PDB entry 8WHY | electron microscopy, 2.70 A resolution | chains Z and A of the 28 polymer chains in the assembly

Chain Z:
Molecule: 50S ribosomal protein L27
Organism: Mycolicibacterium smegmatis MC2 155
Reference sequence: A0R150 (RL27_MYCS2); residues 1-88 here = UniProt positions 1-88
Amino-acid sequence (88 residues; each row starts with the number of its first residue):
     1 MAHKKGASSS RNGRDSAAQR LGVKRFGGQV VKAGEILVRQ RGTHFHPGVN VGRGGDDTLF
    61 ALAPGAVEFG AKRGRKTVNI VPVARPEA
Unresolved in the structure: 1-9, 87-88

Chain A:
Molecule: 23S rRNA
Organism: Mycolicibacterium smegmatis MC2 155
Sequence (3119 nucleotides; each row starts with the number of its first residue):
     2 AAGUGUUUAA GGGCGCAUGG UGGAUGCCUU GGCACUGGGA GCCGAUGAAG GACGUAGGAG
    62 GCUGCGAUAA GCCUCGGGGA GCUGUCAACC GAGCGUUGAU CCGAGGAUGU CCGAAUGGGG
   122 AAACCCGGCA CGAGUGAUGU CGUGUCACCA GGCGCUGAAU AUAUAGGCGU CUGGGGGGAA
   182 CGCGGGGAAG UGAAACAUCU CAGUACCCGU AGGAAGAGAA AACAAAAUGU GAUUCCGUGA
   242 GUAGUGGCGA GCGAAAGCGG AGGAUGGCUA AACCGUAUGC AUGUGAUACC GGGUAGGGGU
   302 UGUGUGUGCG GGGUUGUGGG ACCUAUCUUU CCGGCUCUAC CUGGCUGGAG GGCAGUGAGA
   362 AAAUGUUGUG GUUAGCGGAA AUGGCUUGGG AUGGCCUGCC GUAGACGGUG AGAGCCCGGU
   422 ACGUGAAAAC CCGACGUCUG UCUUGAUGGU GUUCCCGAGU AGCAGCGGGC CCGUGGAAUC
   482 UGCUGUGAAU CUGCCGGGAC CACCCGGUAA GCCUGAAUAC UUCCCAGUGA CCGAUAGCGG
   542 AUUAGUACCG UGAGGGAAUG GUGAAAAGUA CCCCGGGAGG GGAGUGAAAG AGUACCUGAA
   602 ACCGUGCGCU UACAAUCCGU CAGAGCCCUC GACGUGUCGU GGGGUGAUGG CGUGCCUUUU
   662 GAAGAAUGAG CCUGCGAGUC AGGGACAUGU CGCGAGGUUA ACCCGGGUGG GGUAGCCGCA
   722 GCGAAAGCGA GUCUGAAUAG GGCGUAUCCA CACAAGAGUG UGUGGUGUAG UGGUGUGUUC
   782 UGGACCCGAA GCGGAGUGAU CUACCCAUGG CCAGGGUGAA GCGCGGGUAA GACCGCGUGG
   842 AGGCCCGAAC CCACUUAGGU UGAAGACUGA GGGGAUGAGC UGUGGGUAGG GGUGAAAGGC
   902 CAAUCAAACU CCGUGAUAGC UGGUUCUCCC CGAAAUGCAU UUAGGUGCAG CGUCGCAUGU
   962 UUCUUGCCGG AGGUAGAGCU ACUGGAUGGC CGAUGGGCCC CACAGGGUUA CUGACGUCAG
  1022 CCAAACUCCG AAUGCCGGUA AGUCCAAGAG UGCGGCAGUG AGACGGCGGG GGAUAAGCUC
  1082 CGUGCGUCGA GAGGGAAACA GCCCAGAUCG CCGGCUAAGG CCCCUAAGCG UGUGCUAAGU
  1142 GGAAAAGGAU GUGCAGUCGC GAAGACAACC AGGAGGUUGG CUUAGAAGCA GCCACCCUUG
  1202 AAAGAGUGCG UAAUAGCUCA CUGGUCAAGU GAUUGUGCGC CGAUAAUGUA GCGGGGCUCA
  1262 AGCACACCGC CGAAGCCGCG GCAGCCAACG UGUUGGCUGG GUAGGGGAGC GUCCUGCAUC
  1322 CGGUGAAGCC GCCGAGUGAU CGAGUGGUGG AGGGUGUGGG AGUGAGAAUG CAGGCAUGAG
  1382 UAGCGAUUAG GCAAGUGAGA ACCUUGCCCG CCGAAAGACC AAGGGUUCCU GGGCCAGGCC
  1442 AGUCCGCCCA GGGUGAGUCG GGACCUAAGG CGAGGCCGAC AGGCGUAGUC GAUGGACAAC
  1502 GGGUUGAUAU UCCCGUACCC GUGUAUGUGC GUCCAUGAUG AAUCAGCGGU ACUAACCAUC
  1562 CAAAACCACC GUGACCGCAC CUUUCGGGGU GUGGCGUUGG UGGGGCUGCA UGGGACCUUC
  1622 GUUGGUAGUA GUCAAGCGAU GGGGUGACGC AGGAAGGUAG CCGUACCGGU CAGUGGUAAU
  1682 ACCGGGGUAA GCCUGUAGGG AGUCAGAUAG GUAAAUCCGU CUGGCAUAUA UCCUGAGAGG
  1742 UGAUGCAUAG CCGAGUGAGG CGAAUUCGGU GAUCCUAUGC UGCCGAGAAA AGCCUCUAGC
  1802 GAGGACAUAC ACGGCCCGUA CCCCAAACCA ACACAGGUGG UCAGGUAGAG AAUACUAAGG
  1862 CGUACGAGUG AACUAUGGUU AAGGAACUCG GCAAAAUGCC CCCGUAACUU CGGGAGAAGG
  1922 GGGACCCACA UGGCGUGUAA GCCUUUACGG CCCAAGCGUG AGUGGGUGGC ACAAACCAGU
  1982 GAGAAGCGAC UGUUUACUAA AAACACAGGU CCGUGCGAAG UCGCAAGACG AUGUAUACGG
  2042 ACUGACGCCU GCCCGGUGCU GGAAGGUUAA GAGGACCCGU UAACUCCCUU UGGGGGUGAA
  2102 GCGGAGAAUU UAAGCCCCAG UAAACGGCGG UGGUAACUAU AACCAUCCUA AGGUAGCGAA
  2162 AUUCCUUGUC GGGUAAGUUC CGACCUGCAC GAAUGGCGUA ACGACUUCUC AACUGUCUCA
  2222 ACCAUAGACU CGGCGAAAUU GCACUACGAG UAAAGAUGCU CGUUACGCGC GGCAGGACGA
  2282 AAAGACCCCG GGACCUUCAC UACAACUUGG UAUUGGUGCU CGAUACGGUU UGUGUAGGAU
  2342 AGGUGGGAGA CUGUGAAGCU CACACGCCAG UGUGGGUGGA GUCGUUGUUG AAAUACCACU
  2402 CUGAUCGUAU UGGGCCUCUA ACCUCGGACC GUAUAUCCGG UUCAGGGACA GUGCCUGGUG
  2462 GGUAGUUUAA CUGGGGCGGU UGCCUCCUAA AAUGUAACGG AGGCGCCCAA AGGUUCCCUC
  2522 AACCUGGACG GCAAUCAGGU GUUGAGUGUA AGUGCACAAG GGAGCUUGAC UGCGAGACGG
  2582 ACAUGUCGAG CAGGGACGAA AGUCGGGACU AGUGAUCCGG CACCUCUGAG UGGAAGGGGU
  2642 GUCGCUCAAC GGAUAAAAGG UACCCCGGGG AUAACAGGCU GAUCUUCCCC AAGAGUCCAU
  2702 AUCGACGGGA UGGUUUGGCA CCUCGAUGUC GGCUCGUCGC AUCCUGGGGC UGGAGCAGGU
  2762 CCCAAGGGUU GGGCUGUUCG CCCAUUAAAG CGGCACGCGA GCUGGGUUUA GAACGUCGUG
  2822 AGACAGUUCG GUCUCUAUCC GCCGCGCGCG UCAGAAGCUU GAGGAAACCU GUCCCUAGUA
  2882 CGAGAGGACC GGGACGGACG AACCUCUGGU AUACCAGUUG UCCCACCAGG GGCACGGCUG
  2942 GAUAGCCACG UUCGGACAGG AUAACCGCUG AAAGCAUCUA AGCGGGAAAC CUCUUCCAAG
  3002 ACCAGGCUUC UCACCCUCUA GGAGGGAUAA GGCCCCCCGC AGACCACGGG AUUGAUAGAC
  3062 CAGACCUGGA AGCCUAGUAA UAGGUGCAGG GAACUGGCAC UAACCGGCCG AAAACUUAC
Unresolved in the structure: 1171-1222, 1563-1607, 2697-2701

Chain Z / chain A interface:
Pairs across the interface (87):
  Ser10(Z) with G2501(A), hydrogen bond to the phosphate
  Arg11(Z) with A2502(A), hydrogen bond to the base; G2503(A), salt bridge to the phosphate
  Asn12(Z) with G2501(A), hydrogen bond to the phosphate; A2502(A), hydrogen bond to the phosphate
  Arg14(Z) with U2486(A), base contact; A2502(A), hydrogen bond to the base; G2503(A), hydrogen bond to the base; G2504(A), base contact
  Asp15(Z) with U2486(A), base contact; C2487(A), base contact; C2488(A), hydrogen bond to the base
  Ser16(Z) with C2485(A), base contact; U2486(A), hydrogen bond to the phosphate
  Ala17(Z) with C2485(A), hydrogen bond to the phosphate; U2486(A), phosphate contact
  Ala18(Z) with G2495(A), phosphate contact; U2496(A), phosphate contact
  Gln19(Z) with C2485(A), hydrogen bond to the phosphate; U2486(A), hydrogen bond to the phosphate; G2495(A), phosphate contact
  Arg20(Z) with U2494(A), phosphate contact; G2495(A), hydrogen bond to the phosphate; G2580(A), hydrogen bond to the phosphate; G2581(A), salt bridge to the phosphate
  Leu21(Z) with U2494(A), sugar contact
  Lys24(Z) with C2579(A), phosphate contact; G2580(A), salt bridge to the phosphate
  Arg25(Z) with A2578(A), hydrogen bond to the phosphate; C2579(A), salt bridge to the phosphate
  Phe26(Z) with G970(A), base contact; G971(A), base contact; C1037(A), base contact
  Gly27(Z) with G970(A), hydrogen bond to the base; G971(A), hydrogen bond to the sugar
  Gln29(Z) with C1037(A), hydrogen bond to the sugar; G1038(A), sugar contact
  Lys32(Z) with G759(A), base contact; G2577(A), phosphate contact; A2578(A), salt bridge to the phosphate
  Ala33(Z) with A758(A), base contact; G759(A), hydrogen bond to the base; A2576(A), base contact; G2577(A), hydrogen bond to the sugar
  Gly34(Z) with A2576(A), base contact; G2577(A), hydrogen bond to the base
  Glu35(Z) with G2577(A), sugar contact; A2578(A), phosphate contact
  Ile36(Z) with A2578(A), hydrogen bond to the sugar; C2579(A), sugar contact; C2588(A), base contact
  Arg39(Z) with C2579(A), hydrogen bond to the base; U2587(A), hydrogen bond to the base; C2588(A), hydrogen bond to the sugar
  Arg41(Z) with G2553(A), base contact; C2610(A), hydrogen bond to the sugar; U2611(A), hydrogen bond to the sugar
  Gly42(Z) with U2554(A), hydrogen bond to the base
  Thr43(Z) with G2555(A), hydrogen bond to the sugar; A2560(A), hydrogen bond to the base
  His44(Z) with G973(A), phosphate contact; U2554(A), phosphate contact; G2555(A), salt bridge to the phosphate
  Phe45(Z) with A972(A), phosphate contact
  His46(Z) with C2556(A), salt bridge to the phosphate
  Gly54(Z) with C2588(A), phosphate contact; G2589(A), phosphate contact
  Gly55(Z) with C2588(A), hydrogen bond to the phosphate; G2589(A), hydrogen bond to the phosphate; C2610(A), sugar contact
  Asp56(Z) with U2587(A), hydrogen bond to the sugar; C2588(A), sugar contact; C2610(A), phosphate contact
  Asp57(Z) with C2610(A), sugar contact
  Thr58(Z) with C2588(A), sugar contact
  Phe60(Z) with G2589(A), sugar contact
  Leu62(Z) with A758(A), hydrogen bond to the base; A2590(A), sugar contact
  Pro64(Z) with A758(A), base contact; G759(A), base contact
  Phe69(Z) with G971(A), sugar contact; A972(A), sugar contact
  Arg73(Z) with C2558(A), hydrogen bond to the base
  Arg75(Z) with A2557(A), salt bridge to the phosphate; C2558(A), base contact
  Lys76(Z) with G973(A), phosphate contact
  Arg85(Z) with G757(A), hydrogen bond to the base
Interface residues without a listed pair, chain Z (46 interface residues in all): Val23, Gly28, Val31, Arg53, Ala63
Interface residues without a listed pair, chain A (44 interface residues in all): G2480, U2482, U2489, G2586, A2609

Summary:
The interface between chain Z and chain A involves 46 residues on one side and 44 on the other, with 35
hydrogen bonds and 8 salt bridges. Polar pairs include Arg11(Z)-A2502(A), Arg14(Z)-A2502(A) and
Arg14(Z)-G2503(A).
Chain Z is 50S ribosomal protein L27 and chain A is 23S rRNA, both from Mycolicibacterium smegmatis MC2 155;
the structure, Cryo- EM structure of Mycobacterium smegmatis 50S ribosomal subunit (body 1) of 70S ribosome
and RafH, was determined by electron microscopy together with 8WHX, 8WI7, 8WI8, 8WI9, 8WIB, 8WIC, 8WID and
8WIF from the same study.
